5TGU - chains B and D of the 6 polymer chains in the assembly; structure by X-ray diffraction, 2.35 A resolution.

# Chain B (and D)
Molecule: Hemagglutinin HA2 chain
Source organism: Influenza A virus
Notes: chain D of this document is another copy of the same molecule, construct and numbering; everything in this record applies to it too
Reference sequence: A0A0J9X253 (A0A0J9X253_9INFA); residue numbers follow UniProt; this construct covers 2-174
Sequence (180 residues; each row starts with the number of its first residue):
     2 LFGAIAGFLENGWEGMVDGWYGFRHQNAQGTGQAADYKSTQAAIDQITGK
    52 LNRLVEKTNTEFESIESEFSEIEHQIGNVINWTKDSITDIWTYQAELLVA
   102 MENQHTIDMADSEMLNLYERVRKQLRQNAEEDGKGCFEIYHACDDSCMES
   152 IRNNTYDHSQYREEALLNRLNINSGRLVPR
Not modelled in the structure: 173-181
Differences from the reference sequence: expression tag (175-181)
Cystine bridges: C144-C148

# How chain B and chain D interact
Pairs across the interface - 49 pairs, chain B then chain D:
  L2(B) with F3(D); S113(D), hydrogen bond (backbone-side chain); E114(D); N117(D)
  F3(B) with F3(D), hydrophobic
  G4(B) with N117(D)
  F9(B) with K124(D)
  Q76(B) with I77(D)
  I77(B) with I77(D), hydrophobic
  N79(B) with I66(D)
  V80(B) with I81(D), hydrophobic
  W83(B) with F63(D); E64(D); I66(D), hydrophobic; T84(D); K85(D)
  T84(B) with T84(D)
  D86(B) with F63(D)
  S87(B) with F63(D); I88(D)
  I88(B) with I88(D), hydrophobic
  D90(B) with T61(D), hydrogen bond; F63(D)
  I91(B) with I88(D), hydrophobic; I91(D), hydrophobic; W92(D)
  Y94(B) with W92(D), hydrophobic; Q95(D); L99(D)
  Q95(B) with Q95(D)
  L98(B) with Q95(D); M102(D), hydrophobic
  M102(B) with M102(D), hydrophobic
  Q105(B) with H106(D)
  Y119(B) with K124(D)
  E131(B) with R127(D), salt bridge; Q128(D); R163(D), salt bridge
  E132(B) with R123(D), salt bridge; K124(D); R127(D)
  D133(B) with K124(D)
  E139(B) with R127(D), salt bridge
  Y141(B) with R127(D), hydrogen bond; R163(D)
  R170(B) with Q128(D), hydrogen bond; R163(D), hydrogen bond (backbone-side chain); L167(D)
  L171(B) with L167(D), hydrophobic
Also at the interface, not in a pair above, chain B (30 interface residues in all): A101, G134
Also at the interface, not in a pair above, chain D (27 interface residues in all): R54, L171

# Summary
Chain B and chain D form an interface of 30 and 27 residues respectively, with 5 hydrogen bonds and 4 salt
bridges. Among the polar pairs are E131(B)-R127(D), E131(B)-R163(D) and E132(B)-R123(D).
Both chains are Hemagglutinin HA2 chain (Influenza A virus). Entry 5TGU (Crystal structure of H10
hemagglutinin mutant (K158aA-D193T-Q226L-G228S) from Jiangxi-Donghu (2013) H10N8 influenza virus in complex
with ...) was determined by X-ray diffraction, deposited together with 5TGO, 5TGV, 5TH0, 5TH1, 5THB, 5THC and
5THF.
